7KMK - chains B and C of the 7 polymer chains in the assembly; structure by electron microscopy, 4.20 A resolution (low resolution: residue-level contacts below are approximate; hydrogen-bond / salt-bridge calls are withheld).

# Chain B (and C)
Molecule: Spike glycoprotein
Source organism: Severe acute respiratory syndrome coronavirus 2
Notes: chain C of this document is another copy of the same molecule, construct and numbering; everything in this record applies to it too
UniProt: P0DTC2 (SPIKE_SARS2); residue numbers follow UniProt; this construct covers 1-1211
Amino-acid sequence (1274 residues; row label = number of the first residue in the row):
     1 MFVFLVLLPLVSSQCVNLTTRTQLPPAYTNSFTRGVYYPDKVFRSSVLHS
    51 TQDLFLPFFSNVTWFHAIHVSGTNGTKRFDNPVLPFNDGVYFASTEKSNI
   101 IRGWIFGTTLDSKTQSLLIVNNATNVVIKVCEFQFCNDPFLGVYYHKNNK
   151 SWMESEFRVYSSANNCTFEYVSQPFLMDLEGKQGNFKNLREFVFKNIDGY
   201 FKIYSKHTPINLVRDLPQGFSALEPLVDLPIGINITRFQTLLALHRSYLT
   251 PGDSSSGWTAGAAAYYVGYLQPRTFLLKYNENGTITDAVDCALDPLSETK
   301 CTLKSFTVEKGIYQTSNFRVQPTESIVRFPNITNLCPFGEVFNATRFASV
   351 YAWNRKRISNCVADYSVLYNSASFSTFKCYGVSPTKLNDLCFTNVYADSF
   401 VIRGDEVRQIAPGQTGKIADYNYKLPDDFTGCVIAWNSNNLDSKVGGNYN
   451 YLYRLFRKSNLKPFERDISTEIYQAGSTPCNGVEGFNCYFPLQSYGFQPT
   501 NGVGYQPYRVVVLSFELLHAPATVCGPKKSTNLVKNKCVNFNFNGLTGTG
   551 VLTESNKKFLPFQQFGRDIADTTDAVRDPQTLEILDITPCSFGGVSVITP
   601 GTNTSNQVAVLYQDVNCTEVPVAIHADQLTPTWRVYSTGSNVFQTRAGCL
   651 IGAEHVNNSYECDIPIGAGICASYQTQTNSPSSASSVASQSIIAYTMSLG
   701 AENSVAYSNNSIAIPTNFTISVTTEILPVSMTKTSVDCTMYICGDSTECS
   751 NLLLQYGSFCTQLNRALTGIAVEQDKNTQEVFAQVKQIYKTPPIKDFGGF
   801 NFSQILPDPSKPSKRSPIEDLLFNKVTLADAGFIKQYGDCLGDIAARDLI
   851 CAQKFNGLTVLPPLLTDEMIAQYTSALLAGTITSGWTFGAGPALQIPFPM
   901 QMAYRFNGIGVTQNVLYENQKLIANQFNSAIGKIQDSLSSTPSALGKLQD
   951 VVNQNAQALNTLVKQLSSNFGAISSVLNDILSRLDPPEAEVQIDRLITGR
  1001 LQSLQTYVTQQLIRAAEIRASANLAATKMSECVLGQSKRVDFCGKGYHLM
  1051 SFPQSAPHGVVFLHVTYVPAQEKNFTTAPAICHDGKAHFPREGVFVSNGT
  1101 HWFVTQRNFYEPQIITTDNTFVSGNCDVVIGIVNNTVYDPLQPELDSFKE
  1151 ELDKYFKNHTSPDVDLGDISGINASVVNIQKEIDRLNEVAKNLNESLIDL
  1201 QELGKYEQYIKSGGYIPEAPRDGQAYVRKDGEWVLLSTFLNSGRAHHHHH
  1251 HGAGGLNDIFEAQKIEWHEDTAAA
Disordered / not traced: 1-13, 69-77, 144-151, 178-186, 246-262, 621-639, 677-688, 828-853, 1139-1274
Cystine bridges: C15-C136, C131-C166, C291-C301, C336-C361, C379-C432, C391-C525, C480-C488, C538-C590, C617-C649, C662-C671, C738-C760, C743-C749, C1032-C1043, C1082-C1126
Covalent attachments: N-acetylglucosamine (NAG) linked to N122, N282, N331, N343, N616, N657, N709, N717, N801, N1074, N1098, N1134
Construct notes: conflict S682 (Arg in P0DTC2), S683 (Arg in P0DTC2), S685 (Arg in P0DTC2), P817 (Phe in P0DTC2), P892 (Ala in P0DTC2), P899 (Ala in P0DTC2), P942 (Ala in P0DTC2), P986 (Lys in P0DTC2), P987 (Val in P0DTC2); expression tag (1212-1274)
Curated features (UniProtKB/Swiss-Prot):
  - region: N280 to C301 (Putative superantigen), R403 to D405 (Integrin-binding motif), N448 to F456 (Immunodominant HLA epitope recognized by the CD8+), P681, A684 (Putative superantigen), S816 to Y837 (Fusion peptide 1), K835 to F855 (Fusion peptide 2), D1163 to E1202 (Heptad repeat 2)
  - site: R815, S816 (Cleavage)
  - glycosylation: N17 (N-linked (GlcNAc...) (complex) asparagine), N61 (N-linked (GlcNAc...) (hybrid) asparagine), N74 (N-linked (GlcNAc...) (complex) asparagine), N122 (N-linked (GlcNAc...) (hybrid) asparagine), N149 (N-linked (GlcNAc...) (complex) asparagine), N165 (N-linked (GlcNAc...) (complex) asparagine), N234 (N-linked (GlcNAc...) (high mannose) asparagine), N282 (N-linked (GlcNAc...) (complex) asparagine), T323 (O-linked (GalNAc) threonine), S325 (O-linked (HexNAc...) serine), N331 (N-linked (GlcNAc...) (complex) asparagine), N343 (N-linked (GlcNAc...) (complex) asparagine), N603 (N-linked (GlcNAc...) (hybrid) asparagine), N616 (N-linked (GlcNAc...) (complex) asparagine), N657 (N-linked (GlcNAc...) (complex) asparagine), T676 (O-linked (GlcNAc...) threonine), T678 (O-linked (GlcNAc...) threonine), N709 (N-linked (GlcNAc...) (high mannose) asparagine), N717 (N-linked (GlcNAc...) (hybrid) asparagine), N801 (N-linked (GlcNAc...) (hybrid) asparagine) and 6 more in UniProt
  - natural variant: L5 (L5F: In strain: Iota/B.1.526), S13 (S13I: In strain: Epsilon/B.1.427/B.1.429), L18 (L18F: In strain: Beta/B.1.351, Gamma/P.1 and 1 more), T19 (T19I: In strain: Omicron/BQ.1.1, Omicron/XBB.1.5 and 1 more; T19R: In strain: Delta/B.1.617.2, Omicron/BA.2 and 4 more), T20 (T20N: In strain: Gamma/P.1), L24 to A27 (sequence variant, change not given here; In strain: Omicron/BA.2, Omicron/BA.2.12.1 and 6 more), P26 (P26S: In strain: Gamma/P.1), Q52 (Q52H: In strain: Omicron/EG.5.1), A67 (A67V: In strain: Eta/B.1.525, Omicron/BA.1), H69 to V70 (deletion: In strain: Alpha/B.1.1.7, Eta/B.1.525 and 5 more), G75 (G75V: In strain: Lambda/C.37), T76 (T76I: In strain: Lambda/C.37), 82 further natural variant entries in UniProt
  - mutagenesis: H69 to V70 (Increased incorporation of cleaved spike into virions), N121 (N121Q: Partial loss of biliverdin affinity), R190 (R190K: Partial loss of biliverdin affinity), N234 (N234Q: Increased resistance to neutralizing antibodies), N331 (N331Q: Reduced viral infectivity), N343 (N343Q: Reduced viral infectivity), L452 (L452R: Increased resistance to neutralizing antibodies. Decreases HLA binding to NF9 epitope. Increased binding affinity to human ACE2), Y453 (Y453F: Decreased HLA binding to NF9 epitope. Increased binding affinity to human ACE2), A475 (A475V: Increased resistance to neutralizing antibodies), V483 (V483A: Increased resistance to neutralizing antibodies), E484 (E484D: Increased replication in human TMEM106B overexpressing cells), F490 (F490L: Increased resistance to neutralizing antibodies and human covalescent sera neutralization), 12 further mutagenesis entries in UniProt

# Interface between chain B and chain C
Pairs across the interface (170; chain B residue first):
  D40(B) - H519(C)
  K41(B) - F562(C)
  K41(B) - Q563(C)
  V42(B) - H519(C)
  V42(B) - Q563(C)
  V42(B) - F565(C)
  V42(B) - R567(C)
  F43(B) - F559(C)
  F43(B) - L560(C)
  F43(B) - Q563(C)
  F43(B) - F565(C)
  F43(B) - G566(C)
  F43(B) - R567(C)
  R44(B) - R567(C)
  R44(B) - D568(C)
  R44(B) - I569(C)
  D198(B) - R357(C)
  D198(B) - Y396(C)
  G199(B) - R357(C)
  Y200(B) - N394(C)
  E224(B) - L560(C)
  E224(B) - F562(C)
  P225(B) - F562(C)
  G232(B) - R357(C)
  E281(B) - K557(C)
  N282(B) - K558(C)
  T284(B) - L560(C)
  Y369(B) - S477(C)
  Y369(B) - T478(C)
  Y369(B) - F486(C)
  P384(B) - N487(C)
  D737(B) - N317(C)
  M740(B) - N317(C)
  M740(B) - R319(C)
  D745(B) - R319(C)
  D745(B) - Q321(C)
  Q755(B) - S968(C)
  Q755(B) - N969(C)
  Q755(B) - F970(C)
  Q755(B) - G971(C)
  Y756(B) - S968(C)
  Y756(B) - F970(C)
  Y756(B) - R995(C)
  G757(B) - S968(C)
  S758(B) - T961(C)
  S758(B) - Q965(C)
  F759(B) - Q965(C)
  Q762(B) - T961(C)
  Q762(B) - Q965(C)
  R765(B) - Q957(C)
  Q784(B) - K1045(C)
  Q787(B) - G700(C)
  Q787(B) - A701(C)
  Q787(B) - N703(C)
  I788(B) - L699(C)
  I788(B) - A701(C)
  I788(B) - E702(C)
  I788(B) - N703(C)
  Y789(B) - N703(C)
  Y789(B) - V705(C)
  K790(B) - E702(C)
  K790(B) - N703(C)
  K790(B) - S704(C)
  K790(B) - V705(C)
  T791(B) - S704(C)
  P792(B) - V705(C)
  P792(B) - Y707(C)
  D796(B) - N709(C)
  K854(B) - F592(C)
  F855(B) - D568(C)
  F855(B) - T572(C)
  F855(B) - P589(C)
  N856(B) - A570(C)
  V860(B) - Q613(C)
  L861(B) - Q613(C)
  P863(B) - G667(C)
  P863(B) - A668(C)
  L864(B) - P665(C)
  L864(B) - G667(C)
  L864(B) - A668(C)
  L864(B) - G669(C)
  L864(B) - I670(C)
  L864(B) - C671(C)
  L864(B) - M697(C)
  L865(B) - M697(C)
  T866(B) - A668(C)
  T866(B) - G669(C)
  M869(B) - G669(C)
  M869(B) - M697(C)
  M869(B) - L699(C)
  Q872(B) - L699(C)
  Y873(B) - L699(C)
  T883(B) - Y707(C)
  S884(B) - Y707(C)
  W886(B) - Y1047(C)
  W886(B) - N1108(C)
  A890(B) - K1045(C)
  A890(B) - G1046(C)
  A890(B) - V1068(C)
  A890(B) - P1069(C)
  G891(B) - V1068(C)
  G891(B) - P1069(C)
  P892(B) - P1069(C)
  P892(B) - A1070(C)
  P892(B) - E1072(C)
  L894(B) - Y707(C)
  L894(B) - A713(C)
  L894(B) - P715(C)
  L894(B) - E1072(C)
  Q895(B) - V705(C)
  Q895(B) - A706(C)
  Q895(B) - Y707(C)
  Q895(B) - I712(C)
  Q895(B) - A713(C)
  Q895(B) - N1074(C)
  I896(B) - Y707(C)
  I896(B) - R1107(C)
  P897(B) - Y707(C)
  P897(B) - S708(C)
  P897(B) - N709(C)
  P897(B) - S711(C)
  P899(B) - N709(C)
  M900(B) - I712(C)
  M900(B) - T1077(C)
  M900(B) - V1094(C)
  M900(B) - R1107(C)
  Q901(B) - R1107(C)
  Y904(B) - R1107(C)
  Q913(B) - P1079(C)
  Q913(B) - F1089(C)
  N914(B) - F1089(C)
  N914(B) - S1123(C)
  Y917(B) - P1079(C)
  Y917(B) - F1089(C)
  Y917(B) - V1128(C)
  Y917(B) - V1129(C)
  Y917(B) - I1130(C)
  Q920(B) - I1130(C)
  N960(B) - I569(C)
  V963(B) - I569(C)
  V963(B) - A570(C)
  K964(B) - D571(C)
  S967(B) - A570(C)
  S967(B) - D571(C)
  I973(B) - G381(C)
  I973(B) - T430(C)
  S982(B) - L387(C)
  R983(B) - G381(C)
  R983(B) - V382(C)
  R983(B) - S383(C)
  R983(B) - L387(C)
  R983(B) - L390(C)
  R983(B) - T430(C)
  R983(B) - L517(C)
  L984(B) - G381(C)
  L984(B) - S383(C)
  D985(B) - S383(C)
  D985(B) - P384(C)
  D985(B) - T385(C)
  T998(B) - R995(C)
  Q1002(B) - Q1002(C)
  Q1005(B) - T1006(C)
  T1009(B) - T1009(C)
  L1012(B) - I1013(C)
  I1013(B) - I1013(C)
  R1019(B) - E1017(C)
  S1030(B) - V1040(C)
  E1031(B) - R1039(C)
  R1039(B) - R1039(C)
  Q1113(B) - F1121(C)
Interface residues without a listed pair, chain B (99 interface residues in all): Y38, S45, L226, F377, T385, T859, P862, G889, A893, N907, E918, D994, L1034, G1035, S1037
Interface residues without a listed pair, chain C (103 interface residues in all): A475, G476, C662, I666, I714, Q1010, D1041, P1090, R1091, G1124

# Overview
Chain B and chain C form an interface of 99 and 103 residues respectively. N-acetylglucosamine is covalently
linked to N122(B), N282(B), N331(B), N343(B), N616(B) and N657(B) and 6 more. UniProt lists 24 mutagenesis
sites on chain B.
Chain B and chain C are both Spike glycoprotein (Severe acute respiratory syndrome coronavirus 2); the
structure, cryo-EM structure of SARS-CoV-2 spike in complex with Fab 15033-7, two RBDs bound, was determined
by electron microscopy (same publication as 7KLG, 7KLH, 7KML, 7KXJ and 7KXK).
